PDB entry 8VQM | X-ray diffraction, 2.21 A resolution | chains A and B

# Chain A
Name: Hemagglutinin HA1 chain
From: Influenza A virus (A/Puerto Rico/8/1934(H1N1))
Reference sequence: P03452 (HEMA_I34A1); the construct lacks a stretch of the UniProt sequence, so the offset changes along the chain: 11-54 = UniProt 18-61; 55-83 = UniProt 63-91; 84-95 = UniProt 93-104; 96-125 = UniProt 106-135; 2 more segments
Amino-acid sequence (322 residues; row label = number of the first residue in the row; a row labelled like 125A-125C holds insertion residues (125A, then the next letters in order)):
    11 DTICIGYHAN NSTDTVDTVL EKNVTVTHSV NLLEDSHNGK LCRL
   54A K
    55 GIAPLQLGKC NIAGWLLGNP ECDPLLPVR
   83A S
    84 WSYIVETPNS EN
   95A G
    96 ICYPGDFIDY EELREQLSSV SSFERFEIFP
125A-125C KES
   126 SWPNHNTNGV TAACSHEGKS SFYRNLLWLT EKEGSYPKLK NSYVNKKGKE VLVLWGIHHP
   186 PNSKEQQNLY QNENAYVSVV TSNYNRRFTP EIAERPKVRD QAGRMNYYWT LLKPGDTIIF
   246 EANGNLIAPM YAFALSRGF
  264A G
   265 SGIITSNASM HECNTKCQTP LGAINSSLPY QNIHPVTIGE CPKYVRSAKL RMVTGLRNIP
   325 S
Curated features (UniProtKB/Swiss-Prot):
  - glycosylation (N-linked (GlcNAc...) asparagine): Asn-20, Asn-21, Asn-33, Asn-271, Asn-289
Disulfides: Cys-52/Cys-277, Cys-64/Cys-76, Cys-97/Cys-139, Cys-281/Cys-305
Covalently attached groups: N-acetylglucosamine (NAG) linked to Asn-33, Asn-271
Residues lining bound ligands: A1ADU ((S~1~S,3R)-N-{3,5-dichloro-4-[(2S)-2-phenylmorpholine-4-carbonyl]phenyl}-3-(dimethylamino)pyrrolidine-1-sulfonimidoyl fluoride): His-18, His-38, Ser-39, Val-40, Ser-291, Leu-292, Thr-318, Gly-319

# Chain B
Name: Hemagglutinin HA2 chain
From: Influenza A virus (A/Puerto Rico/8/1934(H1N1))
Reference sequence: P03452 (HEMA_I34A1); residues 1-222 here correspond to UniProt positions 344-565 (UniProt number = residue number + 343)
Amino-acid sequence (222 residues; each row starts with the number of its first residue):
     1 GLFGAIAGFI EGGWTGMIDG WYGYHHQNEQ GSGYAADQKS TQNAINGITN KVNTVIEKMN
    61 IQFTAVGKEF NKLEKRMENL NKKVDDGFLD IWTYNAELLV LLENERTLDF HDSNVKNLYE
   121 KVKSQLKNNA KEIGNGCFEF YHKCDNECME SVRNGTYDYP KYSEESKLNR EKVDGVKLES
   181 MGIYQILAIY STVASSLVLL VSLGAISFWM CSNGSLQCRI CI
Disordered / not traced: 172-222
Curated features (UniProtKB/Swiss-Prot):
  - lipidation (S-palmitoyl cysteine): Cys-211, Cys-218, Cys-221
  - glycosylation: Asn-154 (N-linked (GlcNAc...) asparagine)
Covalently attached groups: N-acetylglucosamine (NAG) linked to Asn-154
Residues lining bound ligands: A1ADU ((S~1~S,3R)-N-{3,5-dichloro-4-[(2S)-2-phenylmorpholine-4-carbonyl]phenyl}-3-(dimethylamino)pyrrolidine-1-sulfonimidoyl fluoride): Ile-18, Asp-19, Gly-20, Trp-21, Ile-45, Ile-48, Thr-49, Val-52, Asn-53, Ile-56

# Interface between chain A and chain B
Disulfides between the chains: Cys-14(A)/Cys-137(B)
Pairs across the interface (126; chain A residue first):
  Asp-11(A) / Gln-27(B)
  Asp-11(A) / Asn-28(B)
  Asp-11(A) / Glu-29(B)
  Asp-11(A) / Glu-139(B)
  Asp-11(A) / Phe-140(B)  hydrogen bond (backbone-backbone)
  Asp-11(A) / Lys-143(B)
  Asp-11(A) / Cys-144(B)  hydrogen bond (side chain-backbone)
  Thr-12(A) / His-26(B)
  Thr-12(A) / Gln-27(B)  hydrogen bond (backbone-backbone)
  Thr-12(A) / Phe-138(B)
  Thr-12(A) / Glu-139(B)
  Thr-12(A) / Met-149(B)
  Ile-13(A) / His-25(B)
  Ile-13(A) / Cys-137(B)
  Ile-13(A) / Phe-138(B)  hydrogen bond (backbone-backbone)
  Ile-13(A) / Phe-140(B)  hydrophobic
  Ile-13(A) / Met-149(B)  hydrophobic
  Cys-14(A) / Trp-14(B)
  Cys-14(A) / Tyr-24(B)
  Cys-14(A) / His-25(B)  hydrogen bond (backbone-backbone)
  Cys-14(A) / Gly-136(B)
  Cys-14(A) / Cys-137(B)  disulfide
  Ile-15(A) / Ile-10(B)
  Ile-15(A) / Trp-14(B)
  Ile-15(A) / Gly-23(B)
  Ile-15(A) / Val-122(B)  hydrophobic
  Ile-15(A) / Gly-136(B)  hydrogen bond (backbone-backbone)
  Ile-15(A) / Phe-138(B)  hydrophobic
  Gly-16(A) / Trp-14(B)
  Gly-16(A) / Met-17(B)
  Gly-16(A) / Tyr-22(B)
  Gly-16(A) / Gly-23(B)  hydrogen bond (backbone-backbone)
  Tyr-17(A) / Ile-6(B)
  Tyr-17(A) / Ala-7(B)  hydrogen bond (side chain-backbone)
  Tyr-17(A) / Ile-10(B)  hydrogen bond (side chain-backbone)
  Tyr-17(A) / Glu-11(B)  hydrogen bond (side chain-backbone)
  Tyr-17(A) / Gly-12(B)  hydrogen bond (side chain-backbone)
  Tyr-17(A) / Gly-13(B)
  Tyr-17(A) / Trp-14(B)  hydrogen bond (backbone-backbone)
  Tyr-17(A) / Met-17(B)
  Tyr-17(A) / Trp-21(B)
  His-18(A) / Trp-14(B)
  His-18(A) / Met-17(B)  hydrogen bond (side chain-backbone)
  His-18(A) / Ile-18(B)
  His-18(A) / Gly-20(B)
  His-18(A) / Trp-21(B)  hydrogen bond (backbone-backbone)
  Ala-19(A) / Gly-13(B)
  Ala-19(A) / Trp-14(B)  hydrogen bond (backbone-backbone)
  Ala-19(A) / Thr-15(B)
  Val-26(A) / Asn-104(B)
  Asp-27(A) / Leu-101(B)
  Asp-27(A) / Asn-104(B)  hydrogen bond (backbone-side chain)
  Thr-28(A) / Leu-101(B)
  Thr-28(A) / Asn-104(B)
  Thr-28(A) / Glu-105(B)  hydrogen bond
  Val-29(A) / Leu-101(B)
  Val-29(A) / Leu-102(B)  hydrophobic
  Val-29(A) / Glu-105(B)  hydrogen bond (backbone-side chain)
  Leu-30(A) / Glu-105(B)  hydrogen bond (backbone-side chain)
  His-38(A) / Trp-21(B)  hydrogen bond
  Leu-42(A) / Val-55(B)  hydrophobic
  Glu-106(A) / Glu-69(B)
  Glu-106(A) / Phe-70(B)
  Glu-106(A) / Asn-71(B)
  Arg-109(A) / Glu-69(B)  salt bridge
  Glu-110(A) / Lys-68(B)
  Gly-264A(A) / Thr-64(B)  hydrogen bond (backbone-side chain)
  Ser-265(A) / Thr-64(B)
  Ile-267(A) / Val-66(B)
  Pro-293(A) / Met-59(B)  hydrophobic
  Tyr-294(A) / Met-59(B)
  Tyr-294(A) / Ala-96(B)  hydrophobic
  Pro-299(A) / Ala-65(B)
  Val-300(A) / Ala-65(B)
  Thr-301(A) / Gln-62(B)
  Thr-301(A) / Phe-63(B)
  Thr-301(A) / Thr-64(B)
  Thr-301(A) / Ala-65(B)  hydrogen bond (backbone-backbone)
  Ile-302(A) / Thr-64(B)
  Ile-302(A) / Val-66(B)  hydrophobic
  Gly-303(A) / Gln-62(B)
  Gly-303(A) / Phe-63(B)
  Gly-303(A) / Thr-64(B)  hydrogen bond (backbone-side chain)
  Glu-304(A) / Ile-61(B)
  Glu-304(A) / Gln-62(B)
  Cys-305(A) / Ile-61(B)
  Cys-305(A) / Gln-62(B)  hydrogen bond (backbone-backbone)
  Pro-306(A) / Gln-62(B)
  Lys-307(A) / Met-59(B)
  Lys-307(A) / Gln-62(B)
  Lys-307(A) / Trp-92(B)
  Tyr-308(A) / Leu-89(B)
  Val-309(A) / Leu-89(B)  hydrophobic
  Val-309(A) / Thr-93(B)
  Arg-310(A) / Asp-86(B)
  Arg-310(A) / Leu-89(B)
  Arg-310(A) / Asp-90(B)  salt bridge
  Arg-310(A) / Thr-93(B)  hydrogen bond (backbone-side chain)
  Ser-311(A) / Thr-93(B)
  Ser-311(A) / Glu-97(B)  hydrogen bond
  Leu-314(A) / Ala-96(B)
  Leu-314(A) / Glu-97(B)
  Leu-314(A) / Val-100(B)  hydrophobic
  Arg-315(A) / Val-100(B)
  Arg-315(A) / Asn-104(B)  hydrogen bond (backbone-side chain)
  Met-316(A) / Lys-51(B)
  Met-316(A) / Val-55(B)  hydrophobic
  Met-316(A) / Asn-104(B)
  Val-317(A) / Asn-104(B)  hydrogen bond (backbone-side chain)
  Val-317(A) / Thr-107(B)
  Thr-318(A) / Trp-21(B)
  Thr-318(A) / Ile-48(B)
  Thr-318(A) / Val-52(B)
  Thr-318(A) / His-111(B)  hydrogen bond (backbone-side chain)
  Gly-319(A) / Trp-21(B)
  Gly-319(A) / His-111(B)  hydrogen bond (backbone-side chain)
  Leu-320(A) / Ile-6(B)  hydrophobic
  Leu-320(A) / Trp-21(B)
  Leu-320(A) / His-111(B)
  Arg-321(A) / Leu-108(B)
  Ile-323(A) / Ile-6(B)  hydrophobic
  Ile-323(A) / Ala-7(B)  hydrophobic
  Ile-323(A) / Glu-11(B)
  Ile-323(A) / Gly-12(B)
  Ile-323(A) / Gly-13(B)  hydrogen bond (backbone-backbone)
  Pro-324(A) / Thr-15(B)
Interface residues without a listed pair, chain A (56 interface residues in all): Asn-20, Val-34, Val-36, Thr-37, Val-40, Tyr-105, Gly-266, Ile-268, Ser-325
Interface residues without a listed pair, chain B (70 interface residues in all): Ala-5, Ile-56, Glu-74, Glu-103, Val-115, Leu-118, Tyr-119, Leu-126, Asn-135, His-142, Val-152

# Overview
56 residues of chain A face 70 of chain B across their interface; the contacts include 1 disulfide bond, 31
hydrogen bonds and 2 salt bridges. Polar contacts include Arg-109(A)/Glu-69(B), Arg-310(A)/Asp-90(B) and
Asp-11(A)/Cys-144(B). Compound A1ADU is bound between chain A and chain B.
Here chain A is Hemagglutinin HA1 chain and chain B is Hemagglutinin HA2 chain, both from Influenza A virus
(A/Puerto Rico/8/1934(H1N1)). Entry 8VQM (Crystal structure of the A/Puerto Rico/8/1934 (H1N1) influenza virus
hemagglutinin in complex with small molecule 6R ...) was determined by X-ray diffraction, deposited together
with 8SD2, 8SD4, 8VQL, 8VQN and 8VQQ.
